Entry 3I5H (X-ray diffraction, 3.40 A resolution); this record covers chains A and B of the 3 polymer chains in the assembly.

# Chain A
Molecule: Myosin heavy chain isoform A
Source organism: Loligo pealei
UniProtKB: O44934 (O44934_LOLPE); residues 1-839 here = UniProt positions 1-839
Amino-acid sequence (839 residues; each row starts with the number of its first residue):
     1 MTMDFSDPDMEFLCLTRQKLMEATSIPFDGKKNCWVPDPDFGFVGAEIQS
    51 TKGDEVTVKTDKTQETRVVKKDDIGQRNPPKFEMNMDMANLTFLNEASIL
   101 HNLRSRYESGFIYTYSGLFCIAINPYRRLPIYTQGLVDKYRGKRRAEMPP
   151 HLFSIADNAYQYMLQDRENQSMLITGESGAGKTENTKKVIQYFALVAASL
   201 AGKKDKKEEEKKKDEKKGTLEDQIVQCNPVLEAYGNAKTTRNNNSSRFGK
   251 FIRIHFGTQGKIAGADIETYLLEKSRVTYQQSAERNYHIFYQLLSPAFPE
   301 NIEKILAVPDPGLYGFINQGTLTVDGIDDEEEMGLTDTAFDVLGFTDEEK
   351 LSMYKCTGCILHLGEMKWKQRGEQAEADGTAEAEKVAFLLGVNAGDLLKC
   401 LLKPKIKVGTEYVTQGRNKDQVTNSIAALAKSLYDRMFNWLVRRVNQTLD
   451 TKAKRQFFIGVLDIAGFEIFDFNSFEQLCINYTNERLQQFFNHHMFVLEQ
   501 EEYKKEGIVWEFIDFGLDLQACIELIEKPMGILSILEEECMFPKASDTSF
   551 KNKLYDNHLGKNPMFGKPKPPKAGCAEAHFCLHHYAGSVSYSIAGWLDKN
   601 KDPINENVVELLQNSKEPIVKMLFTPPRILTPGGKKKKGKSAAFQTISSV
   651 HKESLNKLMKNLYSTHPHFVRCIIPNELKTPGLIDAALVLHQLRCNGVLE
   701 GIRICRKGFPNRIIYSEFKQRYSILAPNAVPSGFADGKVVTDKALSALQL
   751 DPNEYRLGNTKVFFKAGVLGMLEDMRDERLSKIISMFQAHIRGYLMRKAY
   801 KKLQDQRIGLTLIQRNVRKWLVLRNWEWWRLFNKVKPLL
Not modelled in the structure: 203-216, 626-642
Construct notes: conflict K238 (Glu in O44934), A744 (Val in O44934)

# Chain B
Molecule: Myosin regulatory light chain LC-2, mantle muscle
Source organism: Todarodes pacificus
UniProtKB: P08052 (MLR_TODPA); numbering as in UniProt (aligned over 1-153)
Amino-acid sequence (153 residues; row label = number of the first residue in the row):
     1 AEEAPRRVKLSQRQMQELKEAFTMIDQDRDGFIGMEDLKDMFSSLGRVPP
    51 DDELNAMLKECPGQLNFTAFLTLFGEKVSGTDPEDALRNAFSMFDEDGQG
   101 FIPEDYLKDLLENMGDNFSKEEIKNVWKDAPLKNKQFNYNKMVDIKGKAE
   151 DED
Not modelled in the structure: 1-6, 152-153
UniProt features mapped onto this chain:
  - binding site (Ca(2+)): D26, D28, D30, D37
  - modified residue: A1 (Blocked amino end (Ala))

# How chain A and chain B interact
Contacting residue pairs (62; chain A residue first):
  K802(A) - E96(B)  salt bridge
  D805(A) - M93(B)
  Q806(A) - M93(B)  hydrogen bond (side chain-backbone)
  Q806(A) - F94(B)
  G809(A) - A90(B)
  L810(A) - L110(B)
  L810(A) - M114(B)
  L810(A) - G115(B)
  L812(A) - D82(B)
  L812(A) - A86(B)
  L812(A) - L87(B)
  L812(A) - A90(B)  hydrophobic
  I813(A) - L87(B)  hydrophobic
  I813(A) - A90(B)
  I813(A) - F91(B)  hydrophobic
  Q814(A) - L111(B)
  Q814(A) - M114(B)  hydrogen bond (side chain-backbone)
  Q814(A) - G115(B)
  Q814(A) - D116(B)  hydrogen bond (side chain-backbone)
  Q814(A) - N117(B)
  Q814(A) - F118(B)
  R815(A) - D82(B)  salt bridge
  N816(A) - G80(B)
  N816(A) - D82(B)  hydrogen bond (side chain-backbone)
  N816(A) - L87(B)
  N816(A) - K146(B)
  V817(A) - F118(B)  hydrophobic
  V817(A) - K146(B)  hydrogen bond (backbone-side chain)
  R818(A) - D116(B)  hydrogen bond (side chain-backbone)
  R818(A) - N117(B)  hydrogen bond (side chain-backbone)
  R818(A) - F118(B)
  R818(A) - E122(B)  salt bridge
  K819(A) - E76(B)  hydrogen bond (side chain-backbone)
  K819(A) - S79(B)
  W820(A) - D129(B)
  W820(A) - I145(B)  hydrophobic
  W820(A) - K146(B)
  W820(A) - K148(B)
  L821(A) - N125(B)
  L823(A) - E76(B)
  R824(A) - N125(B)
  W826(A) - E60(B)
  W826(A) - E76(B)  hydrogen bond
  W828(A) - M57(B)
  W828(A) - E60(B)  hydrogen bond
  W828(A) - L73(B)
  W829(A) - K77(B)
  W829(A) - K146(B)
  W829(A) - G147(B)
  W829(A) - K148(B)
  L831(A) - F42(B)  hydrophobic
  L831(A) - M57(B)  hydrophobic
  F832(A) - E17(B)
  F832(A) - F74(B)  hydrophobic
  F832(A) - K77(B)
  N833(A) - G147(B)
  N833(A) - K148(B)
  K834(A) - R47(B)
  V835(A) - M24(B)  hydrophobic
  K836(A) - E17(B)  hydrogen bond (side chain-backbone)
  K836(A) - A21(B)
  L839(A) - E20(B)
Other interface residues (no listed pair), chain A (30 interface residues in all): V822, E827, L838
Other interface residues (no listed pair), chain B (42 interface residues in all): L18, L38, S44, L45, T81, V126

# Summary
30 residues of chain A and 42 residues of chain B are in contact, with 11 hydrogen bonds and 3 salt bridges.
Polar pairs include K802(A)-E96(B), R815(A)-D82(B) and R818(A)-E122(B). From UniProt: 4 Ca2+-binding residues
on chain B.
Here chain A is Myosin heavy chain isoform A (Loligo pealei) and chain B is Myosin regulatory light chain
LC-2, mantle muscle (Todarodes pacificus). Entry 3I5H (The crystal structure of rigor like squid myosin S1 in
the absence of nucleotide) was determined by X-ray diffraction (same publication as 2EC6, 2OS8, 2OTG, 3I5F,
3I5G and 3I5I).
